7KR5 - chains A and H of the 12 polymer chains in the assembly; structure by electron microscopy, 3.30 A resolution.

== Chain A ==
Protein: Calcium release-activated calcium channel protein 1
Organism: Drosophila melanogaster
UniProtKB: Q9U6B8 (CRCM1_DROME); numbering as in UniProt (aligned over 133-341)
Sequence (214 residues; each row starts with the number of its first residue):
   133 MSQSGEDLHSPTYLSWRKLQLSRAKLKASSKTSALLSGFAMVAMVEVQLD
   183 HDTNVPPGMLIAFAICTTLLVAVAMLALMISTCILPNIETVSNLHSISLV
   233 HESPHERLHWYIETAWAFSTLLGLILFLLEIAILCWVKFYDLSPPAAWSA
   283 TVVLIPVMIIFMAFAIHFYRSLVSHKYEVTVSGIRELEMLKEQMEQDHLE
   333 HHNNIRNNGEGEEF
Not modelled in the structure: 133-155, 217-239, 306-346
Construct notes: engineered mutation Ala206 (His in Q9U6B8), Ser224 (Cys in Q9U6B8), Thr283 (Cys in Q9U6B8); expression tag (342-346)
Reported in the primary citation:
  - self-association interface (contacts with another copy of this molecule); pairs are residue here / residue on that copy: Met176-Lys270 (backbone contact), Val177-Lys270 (backbone contact)
  - conformationally variable residues (helix shift, order/disorder transition): Lys159, Leu167, Gly170, Phe171, Val174, Glu178, Val179 to Pro189, Pro288, Ser303

== Chain H ==
Protein: 19B5 Fab heavy chain
Organism: Mus musculus
Notes: antibody fragment or engineered binder
Sequence (244 residues; row label = number of the first residue in the row):
     1 MTLNMLLGLKWVFFVVFYQGVHCEVQLVESGGGLVQPKGSLKLSCAASGF
    51 TFNTYAMHWVRQAPGKGLEWVARIRTKSNNYATYYADSVKDRFTISRDDS
   101 QSMLYLQMNNLKTEDTAMYYCVRQKYGNYFDYWGQGTTLTVSSAKTTPPS
   151 VYPLAPGSAAQTNSMVTLGCLVKGYFPEPVTVTWNSGSLSSGVHTFPAVL
   201 QSDLYTLSSSVTVPSSSWPSETVTCNVAHPASSTKVDKKIVPRD
Not modelled in the structure: 1-24, 64-65, 77-79, 146-244
Disulfide bonds: Cys45-Cys121

== Chain A / chain H interface ==
Contacting residue pairs (13; chain A residue first):
  Asp182(A) with Thr54(H)
  His183(A) with Thr54(H); Tyr55(H), hydrogen bond; Lys125(H); Tyr126(H), hydrogen bond (backbone-backbone)
  Asp184(A) with Arg75(H), salt bridge; Thr76(H)
  Thr185(A) with Arg75(H)
  Asn186(A) with Arg75(H), hydrogen bond
  Val187(A) with Tyr126(H), hydrogen bond (backbone-side chain)
  Pro188(A) with Tyr126(H), hydrogen bond (backbone-side chain)
  Pro189(A) with Tyr126(H)
  Leu192(A) with Tyr126(H), hydrophobic
Other interface residues (no listed pair), chain H (7 interface residues in all): Ala56
Interface features reported in the paper:
  - epitope / paratope residues, chain A: Val179(A)

== In short ==
Chain A and chain H form an interface of 9 and 7 residues respectively; the contacts include 5 hydrogen bonds
and 1 salt bridge. Polar pairs include Asp184(A)-Arg75(H), His183(A)-Tyr55(H) and Asn186(A)-Arg75(H). From the
paper: the epitope/paratope residue Val179(A); conformational variability at Lys159(A), Leu167(A) and
Gly170(A) among others.
Chain A is Calcium release-activated calcium channel protein 1 (Drosophila melanogaster) and chain H is 19B5
Fab heavy chain (Mus musculus); the structure, Cryo-EM structure of the CRAC channel Orai in an open
conformation; H206A gain-of-function mutation in complex ..., was determined by electron microscopy.
